PDB entry 4CKD | electron microscopy, 13.00 A resolution (very low resolution: no residue pairs are listed; an interface is given only as per-side residue counts) | chains C and D of the 12 polymer chains in the assembly

# Chain C (and D)
Molecule: Beta-galactosidase
Organism: Escherichia coli K-12
Notes: EC 3.2.1.23; chain D of this document is another copy of the same molecule, construct and numbering; everything in this record applies to it too
UniProt: P00722 (BGAL_ECOLI); residues 0-1023 here correspond to UniProt positions 1-1024 (UniProt number = residue number + 1)
Sequence (1024 residues; each row starts with the number of its first residue; numbering starts at 0):
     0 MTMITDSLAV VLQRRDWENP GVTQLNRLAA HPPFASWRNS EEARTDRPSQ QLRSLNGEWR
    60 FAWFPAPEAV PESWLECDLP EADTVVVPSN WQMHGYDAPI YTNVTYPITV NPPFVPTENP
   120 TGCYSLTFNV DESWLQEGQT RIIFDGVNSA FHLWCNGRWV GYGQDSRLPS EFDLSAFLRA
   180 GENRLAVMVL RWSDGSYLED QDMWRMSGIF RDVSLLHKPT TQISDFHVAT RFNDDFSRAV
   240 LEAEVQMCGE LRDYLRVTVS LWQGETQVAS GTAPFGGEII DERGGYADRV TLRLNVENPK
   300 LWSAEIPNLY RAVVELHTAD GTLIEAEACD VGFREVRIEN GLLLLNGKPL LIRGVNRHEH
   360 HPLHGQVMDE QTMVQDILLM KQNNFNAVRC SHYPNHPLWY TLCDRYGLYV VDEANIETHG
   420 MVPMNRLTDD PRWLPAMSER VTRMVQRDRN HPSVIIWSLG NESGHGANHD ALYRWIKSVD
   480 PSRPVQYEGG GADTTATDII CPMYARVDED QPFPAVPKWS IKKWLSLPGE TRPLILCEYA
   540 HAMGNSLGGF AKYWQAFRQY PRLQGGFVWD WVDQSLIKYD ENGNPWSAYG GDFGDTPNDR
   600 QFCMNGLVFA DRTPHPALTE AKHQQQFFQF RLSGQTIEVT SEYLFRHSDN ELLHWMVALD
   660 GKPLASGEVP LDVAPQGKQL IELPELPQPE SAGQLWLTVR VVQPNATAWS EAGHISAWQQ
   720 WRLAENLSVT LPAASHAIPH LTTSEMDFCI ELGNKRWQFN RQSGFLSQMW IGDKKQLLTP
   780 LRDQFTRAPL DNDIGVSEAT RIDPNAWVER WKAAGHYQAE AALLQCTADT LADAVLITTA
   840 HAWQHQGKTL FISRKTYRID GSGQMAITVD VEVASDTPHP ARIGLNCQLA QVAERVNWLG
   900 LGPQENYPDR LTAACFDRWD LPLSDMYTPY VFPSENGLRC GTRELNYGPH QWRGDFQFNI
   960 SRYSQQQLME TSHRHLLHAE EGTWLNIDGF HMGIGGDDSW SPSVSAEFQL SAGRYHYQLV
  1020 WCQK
Unresolved in the structure: 0-2
UniProt features mapped onto this chain:
  - active site: Glu-461 (Proton donor), Glu-537 (Nucleophile)
  - binding site (substrate): Asn-102, Asp-201, Glu-461, Glu-537 to His-540, Asn-604, Trp-999
  - binding site (Na(+)): Asp-201, Phe-601, Asn-604
  - binding site (Mg(2+)): Glu-416, His-418, Glu-461, Asn-597
  - site: His-357 (Transition state stabilizer), His-391 (Transition state stabilizer), Trp-999 (Important for ensuring that an appropriate proportion of lactose is converted to allolactose)
What the authors report for this chain:
  - catalytic residues: Glu-461, His-540 (citing earlier work)

# How chain C and chain D interact
At this resolution (13 A) residue pairs are not listed: 48 residues of chain C and 48 of chain D lie at the interface.

# In short
The chain C/chain D interface involves 48 residues from each chain. Curated annotation (UniProt) lists
active-site residues Glu-461(C) and Glu-537(C), 9 substrate-binding residues, 3 Na+-binding residues and 4
Mg2+-binding residues on chain C. From the paper: catalytic residues Glu-461(C) and His-540(C).
Chain C and chain D are both Beta-galactosidase (Escherichia coli K-12); the structure, Model of complex
between the E.coli enzyme beta-galactosidase and four single chain Fv antibody domains scFv13R4, was
determined by electron microscopy.
